Entry 5ABM (X-ray diffraction, 1.70 A resolution); this record covers chains C and D.

[Chain C (and D)]
Protein: Retinal dehydrogenase 1
From: Ovis aries
Notes: EC 1.2.1.36; chain D of this document is another copy of the same molecule, construct and numbering; everything in this record applies to it too
UniProt: P51977 (AL1A1_SHEEP); residues 1-500 here correspond to UniProt positions 2-501 (UniProt number = residue number + 1)
Chain sequence (500 residues; row label = number of the first residue in the row):
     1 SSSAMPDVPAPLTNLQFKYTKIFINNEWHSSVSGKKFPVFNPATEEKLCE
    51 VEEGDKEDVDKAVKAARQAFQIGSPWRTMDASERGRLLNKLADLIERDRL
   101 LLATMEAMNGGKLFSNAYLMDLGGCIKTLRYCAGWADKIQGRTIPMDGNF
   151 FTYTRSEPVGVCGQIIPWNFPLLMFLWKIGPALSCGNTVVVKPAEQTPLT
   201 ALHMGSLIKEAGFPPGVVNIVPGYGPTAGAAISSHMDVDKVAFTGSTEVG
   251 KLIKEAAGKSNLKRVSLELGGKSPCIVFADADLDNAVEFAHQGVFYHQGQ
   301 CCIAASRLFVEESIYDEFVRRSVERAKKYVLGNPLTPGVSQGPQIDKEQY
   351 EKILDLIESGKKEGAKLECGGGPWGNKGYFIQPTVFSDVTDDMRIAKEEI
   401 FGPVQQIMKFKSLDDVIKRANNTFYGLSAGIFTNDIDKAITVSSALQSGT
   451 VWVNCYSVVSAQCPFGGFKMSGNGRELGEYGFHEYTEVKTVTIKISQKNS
Not modelled in the structure: 1-6
Small-molecule neighbours: TXE ([[(2R,3S,4R,5R)-5-[(3R)-3-aminocarbonyl-3,4-dihydro-2H-pyridin-1-yl]-3,4-bis(oxidanyl)oxolan-2-yl]methoxy-oxidanidyl-ph osphoryl] [(2R,3S,4R,5R)-5-(6-aminopurin-9-yl)-3,4-bis(oxidanyl)oxolan-2-yl]methyl phosphate): Ile-165, Ile-166, Pro-167, Trp-168, Asn-169, Met-174, Lys-192, Pro-193, Ala-194, Glu-195, Gln-196, Tyr-224, Gly-225, Pro-226, Gly-229, Ala-230, Phe-243, Thr-244, Gly-245, Ser-246, Val-249, Leu-252, Ile-253, Glu-268, Leu-269, Gly-270, Cys-302, Glu-348, Gln-349, Lys-352, Glu-399, Phe-401
Swiss-Prot annotation at these positions:
  - active site: Glu-268 (Proton acceptor), Cys-302 (Nucleophile)
  - binding site (NAD(+)): Ile-166 to Asn-169, Lys-192 to Glu-195, Gly-225, Pro-226, Gly-245, Ser-246, Glu-268 to Gly-270, Glu-348 to Lys-352, Glu-399 to Phe-401
  - site: Asn-169 (Transition state stabilizer)
  - modified residue: Ser-1 (N-acetylserine), Lys-90 (N6-acetyllysine), Lys-127 (N6-acetyllysine), Lys-251 (N6-acetyllysine), Thr-336 (Phosphothreonine), Lys-352 (N6-acetyllysine), Lys-366 (N6-acetyllysine), Lys-409 (N6-acetyllysine), Ser-412 (Phosphoserine), Lys-418 (N6-acetyllysine), Lys-494 (N6-acetyllysine)

[How chain C and chain D interact]
Residue-residue contacts - 152 pairs, chain C then chain D:
  Ile-72(C) / Ala-445(D)  hydrophobic
  Lys-127(C) / Asp-147(D)  salt bridge
  Gln-140(C) / Tyr-480(D)
  Gly-141(C) / Tyr-480(D)
  Arg-142(C) / Glu-479(D)  salt bridge
  Arg-142(C) / Tyr-480(D)
  Ile-144(C) / Gln-462(D)
  Ile-144(C) / Pro-464(D)
  Pro-145(C) / Gln-462(D)
  Met-146(C) / Val-458(D)  hydrophobic
  Met-146(C) / Ser-460(D)
  Met-146(C) / Gln-462(D)
  Met-146(C) / Cys-463(D)  hydrophobic
  Asp-147(C) / Lys-127(D)  salt bridge
  Asp-147(C) / Ser-460(D)  hydrogen bond (backbone-side chain)
  Asp-147(C) / Gln-462(D)
  Phe-150(C) / Cys-455(D)  hydrophobic
  Phe-150(C) / Val-458(D)  hydrophobic
  Thr-152(C) / Cys-463(D)
  Tyr-153(C) / Ser-443(D)
  Thr-154(C) / Pro-464(D)
  Thr-154(C) / Tyr-480(D)
  Arg-155(C) / Ser-444(D)  hydrogen bond
  Ser-156(C) / Tyr-480(D)
  Glu-157(C) / Ser-444(D)
  Glu-157(C) / Phe-468(D)
  Lys-251(C) / Gly-258(D)
  Lys-251(C) / Lys-259(D)  hydrogen bond (side chain-backbone)
  Lys-251(C) / Ser-260(D)
  Lys-251(C) / Leu-262(D)
  Lys-254(C) / Ala-257(D)
  Lys-254(C) / Gly-258(D)
  Lys-254(C) / Leu-262(D)
  Lys-254(C) / Lys-263(D)  hydrogen bond (side chain-backbone)
  Glu-255(C) / Glu-255(D)
  Glu-255(C) / Gly-258(D)
  Glu-255(C) / Lys-259(D)
  Ala-257(C) / Lys-254(D)
  Gly-258(C) / Lys-251(D)
  Gly-258(C) / Lys-254(D)
  Gly-258(C) / Glu-255(D)
  Lys-259(C) / Lys-251(D)  hydrogen bond (backbone-side chain)
  Lys-259(C) / Glu-255(D)
  Ser-260(C) / Lys-251(D)
  Ser-260(C) / Met-470(D)
  Asn-261(C) / Met-470(D)
  Leu-262(C) / Gly-250(D)
  Leu-262(C) / Lys-251(D)
  Leu-262(C) / Lys-254(D)
  Leu-262(C) / Leu-267(D)  hydrophobic
  Leu-262(C) / Leu-269(D)  hydrophobic
  Leu-262(C) / Asn-473(D)  hydrogen bond (backbone-side chain)
  Lys-263(C) / Lys-254(D)  hydrogen bond (backbone-side chain)
  Arg-264(C) / Gly-467(D)  hydrogen bond (side chain-backbone)
  Arg-264(C) / Phe-468(D)
  Arg-264(C) / Lys-469(D)  hydrogen bond (side chain-backbone)
  Arg-264(C) / Gly-472(D)  hydrogen bond (side chain-backbone)
  Arg-264(C) / Asn-473(D)
  Leu-267(C) / Leu-262(D)  hydrophobic
  Leu-269(C) / Leu-262(D)  hydrophobic
  Asn-285(C) / Lys-494(D)  hydrogen bond
  Phe-424(C) / Met-236(D)  hydrophobic
  Ser-443(C) / Tyr-153(D)
  Ser-443(C) / Lys-489(D)  hydrogen bond (backbone-side chain)
  Ser-444(C) / Arg-155(D)  hydrogen bond
  Ser-444(C) / Glu-157(D)
  Ser-444(C) / Lys-489(D)  hydrogen bond (backbone-side chain)
  Leu-446(C) / Lys-489(D)  hydrogen bond (backbone-side chain)
  Ser-448(C) / Lys-489(D)
  Gly-449(C) / Val-488(D)
  Gly-449(C) / Lys-489(D)
  Gly-449(C) / Thr-490(D)  hydrogen bond (backbone-backbone)
  Thr-450(C) / Thr-490(D)
  Val-451(C) / Thr-490(D)  hydrogen bond (backbone-backbone)
  Val-451(C) / Val-491(D)
  Val-451(C) / Thr-492(D)  hydrogen bond (backbone-backbone)
  Trp-452(C) / Thr-492(D)
  Val-453(C) / Thr-492(D)  hydrogen bond (backbone-backbone)
  Val-453(C) / Ile-493(D)
  Val-453(C) / Lys-494(D)  hydrogen bond (backbone-backbone)
  Asn-454(C) / Lys-494(D)
  Cys-455(C) / Phe-150(D)  hydrophobic
  Cys-455(C) / Thr-492(D)
  Cys-455(C) / Lys-494(D)
  Val-458(C) / Met-146(D)  hydrophobic
  Val-458(C) / Phe-150(D)  hydrophobic
  Val-458(C) / Thr-492(D)
  Ser-460(C) / Met-146(D)
  Ser-460(C) / Asp-147(D)
  Gln-462(C) / Ile-144(D)
  Gln-462(C) / Met-146(D)
  Gln-462(C) / Asp-147(D)
  Cys-463(C) / Met-146(D)  hydrophobic
  Cys-463(C) / Thr-152(D)
  Pro-464(C) / Ile-144(D)
  Pro-464(C) / Thr-154(D)
  Pro-464(C) / Val-488(D)  hydrophobic
  Pro-464(C) / Thr-490(D)  hydrogen bond (backbone-side chain)
  Gly-467(C) / Arg-264(D)  hydrogen bond (backbone-side chain)
  Gly-467(C) / Glu-487(D)
  Phe-468(C) / Glu-157(D)
  Phe-468(C) / Arg-264(D)
  Phe-468(C) / Glu-487(D)
  Phe-468(C) / Val-488(D)
  Lys-469(C) / Arg-264(D)  hydrogen bond (backbone-side chain)
  Met-470(C) / Ser-260(D)
  Met-470(C) / Asn-261(D)
  Gly-472(C) / Arg-264(D)  hydrogen bond (backbone-side chain)
  Asn-473(C) / Leu-262(D)  hydrogen bond (side chain-backbone)
  Asn-473(C) / Arg-264(D)
  Arg-475(C) / Glu-487(D)  salt bridge
  Arg-475(C) / Val-488(D)  hydrogen bond (side chain-backbone)
  Glu-479(C) / Arg-142(D)  salt bridge
  Tyr-480(C) / Gln-140(D)
  Tyr-480(C) / Gly-141(D)
  Tyr-480(C) / Arg-142(D)
  Tyr-480(C) / Thr-154(D)
  Tyr-480(C) / Ser-156(D)
  Tyr-480(C) / His-483(D)  hydrogen bond (side chain-backbone)
  Tyr-480(C) / Thr-486(D)  hydrogen bond
  Tyr-480(C) / Val-488(D)
  His-483(C) / Tyr-480(D)  hydrogen bond (backbone-side chain)
  Thr-486(C) / Tyr-480(D)  hydrogen bond
  Glu-487(C) / Gly-467(D)
  Glu-487(C) / Phe-468(D)
  Glu-487(C) / Arg-475(D)  salt bridge
  Val-488(C) / Gly-449(D)
  Val-488(C) / Pro-464(D)  hydrophobic
  Val-488(C) / Phe-468(D)
  Val-488(C) / Arg-475(D)  hydrogen bond (backbone-side chain)
  Val-488(C) / Tyr-480(D)
  Lys-489(C) / Ser-443(D)  hydrogen bond (side chain-backbone)
  Lys-489(C) / Ser-444(D)  hydrogen bond (side chain-backbone)
  Lys-489(C) / Leu-446(D)  hydrogen bond (side chain-backbone)
  Lys-489(C) / Ser-448(D)
  Lys-489(C) / Gly-449(D)
  Thr-490(C) / Gly-449(D)  hydrogen bond (backbone-backbone)
  Thr-490(C) / Thr-450(D)
  Thr-490(C) / Val-451(D)  hydrogen bond (backbone-backbone)
  Thr-490(C) / Pro-464(D)  hydrogen bond (side chain-backbone)
  Val-491(C) / Val-451(D)
  Thr-492(C) / Val-451(D)  hydrogen bond (backbone-backbone)
  Thr-492(C) / Trp-452(D)
  Thr-492(C) / Val-453(D)  hydrogen bond (backbone-backbone)
  Thr-492(C) / Cys-455(D)
  Thr-492(C) / Val-458(D)
  Ile-493(C) / Val-453(D)
  Lys-494(C) / Asn-285(D)
  Lys-494(C) / Phe-289(D)
  Lys-494(C) / Val-453(D)  hydrogen bond (backbone-backbone)
  Lys-494(C) / Asn-454(D)
  Lys-494(C) / Cys-455(D)
Also at the interface, not in a pair above, chain C (71 interface residues in all): Thr-247, Gly-250, Val-265, Phe-289, Ala-445
Also at the interface, not in a pair above, chain D (71 interface residues in all): Ile-72, Pro-145, Thr-247, Val-265

[Overview]
Chain C and chain D each contribute 71 residues to their interface, with 40 hydrogen bonds and 6 salt bridges.
Among the polar pairs are Lys-127(C)/Asp-147(D), Arg-142(C)/Glu-479(D) and Arg-475(C)/Glu-487(D). Chain C
binds compound TXE.
Both chains are Retinal dehydrogenase 1 (Ovis aries). Entry 5ABM (Sheep aldehyde dehydrogenase 1A1) was
determined by X-ray diffraction, deposited together with 5AC0, 5AC1 and 5AC2.
